5IUV - chains A and B; structure by X-ray diffraction, 1.93 A resolution.

[Chain A (and B)]
Name: Aldehyde dehydrogenase family protein
From: Pseudomonas syringae pv. tomato (strain DC3000)
Notes: chain B of this document is another copy of the same molecule, construct and numbering; everything in this record applies to it too
UniProt: Q88BC5 (Q88BC5_PSESM); residue numbers follow UniProt; this construct covers 1-497
Chain sequence (497 residues; numbered 1 to 497; the number before each row is that of its first residue):
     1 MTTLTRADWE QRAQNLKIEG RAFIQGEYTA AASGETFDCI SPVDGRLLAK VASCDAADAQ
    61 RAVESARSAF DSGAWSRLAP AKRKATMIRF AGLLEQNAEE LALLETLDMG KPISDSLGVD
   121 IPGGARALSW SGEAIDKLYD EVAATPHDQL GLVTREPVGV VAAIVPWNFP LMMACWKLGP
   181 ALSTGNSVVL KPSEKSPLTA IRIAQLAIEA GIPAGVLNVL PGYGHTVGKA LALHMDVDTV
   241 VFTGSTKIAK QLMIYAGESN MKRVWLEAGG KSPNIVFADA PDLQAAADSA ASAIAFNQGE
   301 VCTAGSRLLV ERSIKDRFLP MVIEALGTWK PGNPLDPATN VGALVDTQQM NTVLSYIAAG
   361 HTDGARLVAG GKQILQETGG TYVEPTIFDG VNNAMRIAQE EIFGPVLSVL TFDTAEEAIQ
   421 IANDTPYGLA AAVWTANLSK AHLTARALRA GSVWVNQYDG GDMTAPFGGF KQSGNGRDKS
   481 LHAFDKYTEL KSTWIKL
Not modelled in the structure: 1-2
Small-molecule neighbours: NAD (nicotinamide-adenine-dinucleotide): I164, V165, P166, W167, N168, M173, W176, K191, P192, S193, E194, Y223, G224, H225, G228, K229, F242, T243, G244, S245, I248, L252, Y255, E267, A268, G269, G270, C302, E401, F403, L429, F467
Reported in the primary citation:
  - binding site for NAD: W167, K191, S193, E194, T243, S245, Y255, E267, E401
  - catalytic residues: C302 (proposed by the authors, not directly observed)

[Interface between chain A and chain B]
Residue-residue contacts (128; chain A residue first):
  E141(A) with H482(B), salt bridge
  A143(A) with T464(B)
  A144(A) with T464(B)
  Q149(A) with Q457(B), hydrogen bond
  V153(A) with P466(B), hydrophobic
  E156(A) with R446(B); R449(B), salt bridge; F470(B)
  P157(A) with R449(B), hydrogen bond (backbone-side chain)
  V158(A) with R449(B), hydrogen bond (backbone-side chain)
  A249(A) with M261(B), hydrophobic
  K250(A) with G257(B); S259(B), hydrogen bond (side chain-backbone); M261(B)
  M253(A) with M253(B); A256(B), hydrophobic; G257(B); M261(B), hydrophobic; K262(B); V264(B), hydrophobic
  I254(A) with I254(B); G257(B)
  A256(A) with M253(B), hydrophobic
  G257(A) with K250(B); M253(B); I254(B)
  E258(A) with I254(B)
  S259(A) with K250(B), hydrogen bond (backbone-side chain)
  N260(A) with Q472(B)
  M261(A) with T246(B); A249(B), hydrophobic; K250(B); M253(B), hydrophobic; L266(B), hydrophobic; Q472(B); G474(B)
  K262(A) with M253(B)
  R263(A) with G469(B), hydrogen bond (side chain-backbone); F470(B); K471(B), hydrogen bond (side chain-backbone); G474(B), hydrogen bond (side chain-backbone); N475(B)
  V264(A) with M253(B), hydrophobic
  L266(A) with M261(B), hydrophobic
  H442(A) with I495(B)
  A445(A) with K491(B), hydrogen bond (backbone-side chain)
  R446(A) with E156(B); K491(B), hydrogen bond (backbone-side chain)
  L448(A) with K491(B), hydrogen bond (backbone-side chain)
  R449(A) with E156(B), salt bridge; P157(B), hydrogen bond (side chain-backbone); V158(B), hydrogen bond (side chain-backbone)
  A450(A) with K491(B)
  G451(A) with L490(B); K491(B); S492(B), hydrogen bond (backbone-backbone)
  S452(A) with S492(B)
  V453(A) with K491(B); S492(B), hydrogen bond (backbone-backbone); T493(B); W494(B), hydrogen bond (backbone-backbone)
  W454(A) with W494(B)
  V455(A) with W494(B), hydrogen bond (backbone-backbone); I495(B); K496(B), hydrogen bond (backbone-backbone)
  N456(A) with K496(B)
  Q457(A) with Q149(B), hydrogen bond; W494(B), hydrogen bond (side chain-backbone); I495(B); K496(B)
  G461(A) with W494(B)
  T464(A) with A143(B); A144(B); W494(B)
  A465(A) with S492(B); W494(B), hydrophobic
  P466(A) with V153(B), hydrophobic; S492(B), hydrogen bond (backbone-side chain)
  G469(A) with R263(B), hydrogen bond (backbone-side chain); E489(B)
  F470(A) with E156(B); R263(B); E489(B); L490(B)
  K471(A) with M261(B); R263(B), hydrogen bond (backbone-side chain)
  Q472(A) with N260(B); M261(B)
  G474(A) with M261(B); R263(B), hydrogen bond (backbone-side chain)
  N475(A) with R263(B)
  R477(A) with E489(B), salt bridge; L490(B), hydrogen bond (side chain-backbone)
  H482(A) with E141(B), salt bridge; L490(B)
  E489(A) with G469(B); F470(B); R477(B), salt bridge
  L490(A) with G451(B); F470(B); R477(B), hydrogen bond (backbone-side chain); H482(B)
  K491(A) with A445(B), hydrogen bond (side chain-backbone); R446(B), hydrogen bond (side chain-backbone); L448(B), hydrogen bond (side chain-backbone); A450(B); G451(B); V453(B)
  S492(A) with G451(B), hydrogen bond (backbone-backbone); S452(B); V453(B), hydrogen bond (backbone-backbone); A465(B); P466(B), hydrogen bond (side chain-backbone)
  T493(A) with A445(B); V453(B)
  W494(A) with V453(B), hydrogen bond (backbone-backbone); W454(B); V455(B), hydrogen bond (backbone-backbone); Q457(B), hydrogen bond (backbone-side chain); G461(B); T464(B); A465(B), hydrophobic
  I495(A) with H442(B); V455(B); Q457(B)
  K496(A) with V455(B), hydrogen bond (backbone-backbone); N456(B); Q457(B)
Other interface residues (no listed pair), chain A (67 interface residues in all): F70, T145, P146, L152, R155, G159, M235, T246, W265, A447, D462, S473
Other interface residues (no listed pair), chain B (64 interface residues in all): F70, L152, R155, G159, M235, E258, W265, A268, D462

[Summary]
67 residues of chain A face 64 of chain B across their interface; the contacts include 36 hydrogen bonds and 6
salt bridges. Among the polar pairs are E141(A)-H482(B), E156(A)-R449(B) and R477(A)-E489(B). Bound to chain
A: NAD. From the paper: the catalytic residue C302(A); a binding site for NAD at W167(A), K191(A) and S193(A)
among others.
Both chains are Aldehyde dehydrogenase family protein (Pseudomonas syringae pv. tomato (strain DC3000)). Entry
5IUV (Crystal Structure of Indole-3-acetaldehyde Dehydrogenase in complexed with NAD+) was determined by X-ray
diffraction together with 5IUU and 5IUW from the same study.
